Entry 7VBM (electron microscopy, 3.40 A resolution); this record covers chains F and I of the 10 polymer chains in the assembly.

# Chain F
Molecule: Histone H4
Organism: Mus musculus
UniProtKB: P62806 (H4_MOUSE); residues 0-102 here correspond to UniProt positions 1-103 (UniProt number = residue number + 1)
Sequence (106 residues; row label = number of the first residue in the row; numbers below 1 keep their minus sign (Gly-3 is residue -3)):
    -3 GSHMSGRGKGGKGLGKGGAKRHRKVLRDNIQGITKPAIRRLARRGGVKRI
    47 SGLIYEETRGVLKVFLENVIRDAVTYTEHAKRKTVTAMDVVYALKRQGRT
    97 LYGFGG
Disordered / not traced: -3 to 24, 102
Sequence notes: expression tag (-3 to -1)
Swiss-Prot annotation at these positions:
  - DNA-binding region: Lys16 to Lys20
  - modified residue: Ser1 (N-acetylserine), Arg3 (Asymmetric dimethylarginine), Lys5 (N6-(2-hydroxyisobutyryl)lysine), Lys8 (N6-(2-hydroxyisobutyryl)lysine), Lys12 (N6-(2-hydroxyisobutyryl)lysine), Lys16 (N6-(2-hydroxyisobutyryl)lysine), Lys20 (N6,N6,N6-trimethyllysine), Lys31 (N6-(2-hydroxyisobutyryl)lysine), Lys44 (N6-(2-hydroxyisobutyryl)lysine), Ser47 (Phosphoserine), Tyr51 (Phosphotyrosine), Lys59 (N6-(2-hydroxyisobutyryl)lysine), Lys77 (N6-(2-hydroxyisobutyryl)lysine), Lys79 (N6-(2-hydroxyisobutyryl)lysine), Thr80 (Phosphothreonine), Tyr88 (Phosphotyrosine), Lys91 (N6-(2-hydroxyisobutyryl)lysine)
  - cross-link (Glycyl lysine isopeptide (Lys-Gly)): Lys12 (interchain with G-Cter in SUMO2), Lys20 (interchain with G-Cter in SUMO2), Lys31 (interchain with G-Cter in SUMO2), Lys59 (interchain with G-Cter in SUMO2), Lys79 (interchain with G-Cter in SUMO2), Lys91 (interchain with G-Cter in SUMO2)

# Chain I
Molecule: 145-nt DNA strand
Organism: Mus musculus
Sequence (145 nucleotides; row label = number of the first residue in the row; numbers below 1 keep their minus sign (DA-72 is residue -72)):
   -72 ATCAGAATCCCGGTGCCGAGGCCGCTCAATTGGTCGTAGACAGCTCTAGC
   -22 ACCGCTTAAACGCACGTACGCGCTGTCCCCCGCGTTTTAACCGCCAAGGG
    28 GATTACTCCCTAGTCTCCAGGCACGTGTCAGATATATACATCGAT
Disordered / not traced: -72 to -65, 62-72

# Chain F / chain I interface
Contacting residue pairs (11):
  Arg35(F) - DC8(I)  salt bridge to the phosphate
  Arg39(F) - DG9(I)  salt bridge to the phosphate
  Arg45(F) - DC7(I)  phosphate contact
  Arg45(F) - DC8(I)  phosphate contact
  Ile46(F) - DC7(I)  sugar contact
  Ile46(F) - DC8(I)  hydrogen bond to the phosphate
  Gly48(F) - DC7(I)  phosphate contact
  Arg78(F) - DG28(I)  phosphate contact
  Lys79(F) - DG27(I)  phosphate contact
  Lys79(F) - DG28(I)  hydrogen bond to the phosphate
  Thr80(F) - DG28(I)  hydrogen bond to the phosphate
Other interface residues (no listed pair), chain F (11 interface residues in all): Lys44, Ser47, Tyr51
Other interface residues (no listed pair), chain I (6 interface residues in all): DA29

# Summary
11 residues of chain F and 6 residues of chain I are in contact; the contacts include 3 hydrogen bonds and 2
salt bridges. Polar pairs include Ile46(F)-DC8(I), Lys79(F)-DG28(I) and Thr80(F)-DG28(I). UniProt lists a
DNA-binding region on chain F.
Here chain F is Histone H4 and chain I is a 145-nt DNA strand, both from Mus musculus. Entry 7VBM (The mouse
nucleosome structure containing H3mm18 aided by PL2-6 scFv) was determined by electron microscopy together
with 7DBH from the same study.
